PDB entry 5L7J | X-ray diffraction, 2.15 A resolution | chain A

# Chain A
Name: ELP3 family
Organism: Dehalococcoides mccartyi BTF08
Reference sequence: M1Q3U6 (M1Q3U6_9CHLR); numbering as in UniProt (aligned over 1-459)
Amino-acid sequence (459 residues; each row starts with the number of its first residue):
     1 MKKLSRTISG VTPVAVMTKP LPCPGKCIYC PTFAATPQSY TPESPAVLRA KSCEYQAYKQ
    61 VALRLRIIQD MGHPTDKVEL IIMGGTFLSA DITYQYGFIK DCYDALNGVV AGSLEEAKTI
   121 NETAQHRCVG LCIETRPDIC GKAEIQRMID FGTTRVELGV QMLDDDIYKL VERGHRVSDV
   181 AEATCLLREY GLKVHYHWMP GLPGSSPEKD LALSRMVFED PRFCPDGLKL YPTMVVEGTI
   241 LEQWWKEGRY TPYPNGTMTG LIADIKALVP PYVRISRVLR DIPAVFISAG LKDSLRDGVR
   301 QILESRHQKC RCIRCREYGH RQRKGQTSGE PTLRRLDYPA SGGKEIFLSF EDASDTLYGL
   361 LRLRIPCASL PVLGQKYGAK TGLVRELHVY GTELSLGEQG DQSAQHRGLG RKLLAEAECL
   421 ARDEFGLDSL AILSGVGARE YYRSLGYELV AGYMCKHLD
Disordered / not traced: 1-6, 279-308, 319-327, 398-405
Construct notes: variant Ala-353 (Val in M1Q3U6)
Modified / non-standard residues: Mse-1 (selenomethionine); Mse-17, Mse-71, Mse-83, Mse-148, Mse-162, Mse-199, Mse-216, Mse-234, Mse-258, Mse-454 (selenomethionine; parent Met)
Bound ions: 2Fe-2S cluster Fe: Cys-27, Cys-30; Zn2+: Cys-310, Cys-312, Cys-315
Residues lining bound ligands: 2Fe-2S cluster (FES): Cys-27, Tyr-29, Cys-30, Arg-173
What the authors report for this chain:
  - 2Fe-2S cluster coordination: Cys-27, Cys-30
  - Zn2+ coordination: Cys-310, Cys-312, Cys-315
  - mutagenesis - I28A, Y29A, R136A, R173A: decreased binding to ELP3 family (chain A)
  - mutagenesis - K229A, R274A, R277A, R280A, R314A: decreased binding to tRNA
  - mutagenesis - K2A/K3A, R6A: abolished binding to tRNA
  - mutagenesis - K26A, C27S/C30S, Y40A, R136A, R173A, Y231A, E386A, E386A/H388A, Y441A: unchanged binding to tRNA
  - self-association interface (contacts with another copy of this molecule): Lys-26, Ile-28, Tyr-29, Tyr-40, His-73, Arg-173

# In short
Ligands of chain A: 2Fe-2S cluster. The 2Fe-2S cluster Fe site is built by Cys-27 and Cys-30. Cys-310, Cys-312
and Cys-315 coordinate Zn2+. From the paper: K229A, R274A and R277A, among others, reduce binding to tRNA;
Zn2+ coordination by Cys-310, Cys-312 and Cys-315; 18 substitutions were tested in all.
Chain A is ELP3 family (Dehalococcoides mccartyi BTF08); the structure, Crystal Structure of Elp3 from
Dehalococcoides mccartyi, was determined by X-ray diffraction, deposited together with 5L7L.
